PDB entry 8YGL | electron microscopy, 2.60 A resolution | chains M and Q of the 34 polymer chains in the assembly

[Chain M]
Protein: Reaction center protein M chain
From: Fuscovulum blasticum DSM 2131
UniProt: A0A2T4J9V9 (A0A2T4J9V9_FUSBL); residue numbers follow UniProt; this construct covers 1-307
Sequence (307 residues; row label = number of the first residue in the row):
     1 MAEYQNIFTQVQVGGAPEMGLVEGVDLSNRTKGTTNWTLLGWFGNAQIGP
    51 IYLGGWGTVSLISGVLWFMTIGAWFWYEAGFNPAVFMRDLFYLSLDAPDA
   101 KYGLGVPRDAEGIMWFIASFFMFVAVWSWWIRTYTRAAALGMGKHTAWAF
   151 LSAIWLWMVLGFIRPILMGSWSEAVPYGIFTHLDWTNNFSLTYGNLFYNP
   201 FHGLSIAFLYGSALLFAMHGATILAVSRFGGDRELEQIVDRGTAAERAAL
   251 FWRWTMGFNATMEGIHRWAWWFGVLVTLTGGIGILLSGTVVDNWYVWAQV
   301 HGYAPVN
Not modelled in the structure: 1-2, 307
Metal / ion sites: Fe2+: H219, E234, H266 (shared with 2 residues of chain L)
Small-molecule neighbours:
  - bacteriochlorophyll a (BCL), molecule 1: W67, M122, V126, F150, A153, I154, L156, W157, L160, W185, T186, N187, F189, S190, N195, L196, F197, H202, S205, I206, L209, Y210, V276, T277, G280, I284
  - bacteriochlorophyll a (BCL), molecule 2: F68, L90, F91, M122, W157, L160, V175, I179, H182, L183, W185, T186
  - bacteriochlorophyll a (BCL), molecule 3: F197, G203, I206, A207, Y210, G211, L214
  - bacteriopheophytin a (BPH), molecule 1: S60, G64, V65, F68, A125, V126, W129, T133, T146, A149, F150, A153, G273, V274, T277
  - bacteriopheophytin a (BPH), molecule 2: Y210, A213, L214, A217, M218, W252, T255, M256
  - 1,2-diacyl-sn-glycero-3-phosphocholine (PC1), molecule 1: L66, M69, T70, A73, W74, W76, Y77, F81, R108, D109, A110, I113, M114, I117, F121
  - 1,2-diacyl-sn-glycero-3-phosphocholine (PC1), molecule 2: N82, P83, A84
  - 1,2-diacyl-sn-glycero-3-phosphocholine (PC1), molecule 3: L104, F116, F162, I166, W171
  - 1,2-diacyl-sn-glycero-3-phosphocholine (PC1), molecule 4: P200, G203, L204, A207, W297, H301, Y303
  - 1,2-diacyl-sn-glycero-3-phosphocholine (PC1), molecule 5: L204, A207, F208, R253, M256, G257, F258, W268, F272
  - 1,2-diacyl-sn-glycero-3-phosphocholine (PC1), molecule 6: Q299, V300, G302, V306
  - spheroidene (SPO): W67, F68, M69, I71, G72, F75, W76, F86, L90, W115, F116, S119, F120, M122, F123, W157, M158, L160, G161, F162, W171, V175, P176, Y177, G178, I179, H182
  - ubiquinone-10 (U10), molecule 1: E3, Q5, R228
  - ubiquinone-10 (U10), molecule 2: M87, L90, F91
  - ubiquinone-10 (U10), molecule 3: L214, L215, M218, H219, T222, I223, A245, A248, A249, W252, M256, F258, N259, A260, T261, M262, I265, W268, F272

[Chain Q]
Protein: Antenna pigment protein alpha chain
From: Fuscovulum blasticum DSM 2131
UniProt: A0A2T4JA00 (A0A2T4JA00_FUSBL); residues 1-62 here = UniProt positions 1-62
Sequence (62 residues; row label = number of the first residue in the row):
     1 MSKFYKIWQVFDPRRVFVAQGVFLFLLAVMIHLILLSKPDYNWLDVGTAK
    51 YGRGEAAAVVTP
Not modelled in the structure: 1, 54-62
Small-molecule neighbours:
  - bacteriochlorophyll a (BCL), molecule 1: F4, I7, F11, V16, Q20, F23, I31
  - bacteriochlorophyll a (BCL), molecule 2: G21, L24, F25, A28, H32, L35, Y41, W43
  - bacteriochlorophyll a (BCL), molecule 3: L24, L27, A28, I31, H32, L35, Y41
  - 1,2-diacyl-sn-glycero-3-phosphocholine (PC1): M30, I34, K38
  - spheroidene (SPO), molecule 1: K3, F4, K6, I7, Q9
  - spheroidene (SPO), molecule 2: F17, Q20, F23, L24, L27, M30
  - spheroidene (SPO), molecule 3: F17, Q20, G21
  - spheroidene (SPO), molecule 4: F25, A28, V29, H32, L33, L36, W43
From the paper describing this entry:
  - binding site for bacteriochlorophyll a: H32, W43

[Chain M / chain Q interface]
Residue-residue contacts - 21 pairs, chain M then chain Q:
  D26(M) - R14(Q)  salt bridge
  S28(M) - R14(Q)
  S28(M) - R15(Q)  hydrogen bond (backbone-side chain)
  N29(M) - R15(Q)
  T58(M) - A19(Q)
  V59(M) - V22(Q)  hydrophobic
  I62(M) - V22(Q)  hydrophobic
  S63(M) - L26(Q)
  L66(M) - L26(Q)  hydrophobic
  P107(M) - S37(Q)
  R108(M) - S37(Q)
  R108(M) - P39(Q)
  R108(M) - D45(Q)  salt bridge
  D109(M) - S37(Q)
  I113(M) - L33(Q)
  I113(M) - S37(Q)
  I117(M) - L33(Q)  hydrophobic
  F120(M) - F25(Q)  hydrophobic
  F120(M) - L26(Q)  hydrophobic
  F120(M) - V29(Q)  hydrophobic
  F121(M) - L26(Q)  hydrophobic
Also at the interface, not in a pair above, chain M (20 interface residues in all): L53, G55, V106, F116, V124
Also at the interface, not in a pair above, chain Q (16 interface residues in all): V18, M30, I34, L36, N42

[Overview]
Chain M and chain Q form an interface of 20 and 16 residues respectively; the contacts include 1 hydrogen bond
and 2 salt bridges. Polar contacts include D26(M)-R14(Q), R108(M)-D45(Q) and S28(M)-R15(Q). One
1,2-diacyl-sn-glycero-3-phosphocholine molecule is bound between chain M and chain Q. From the paper: a
binding site for bacteriochlorophyll a at H32(Q) and W43(Q).
Chain M is Reaction center protein M chain and chain Q is Antenna pigment protein alpha chain, both from
Fuscovulum blasticum DSM 2131; the structure, Rhodobacter blasticus RC-LH1 monomer, was determined by electron
microscopy, deposited together with 8YGD.
